Entry 6BY2 (X-ray diffraction, 2.35 A resolution); this record covers chains A and B of the 3 polymer chains in the assembly.

Chain A:
Molecule: Antibody Heavy Chain
Organism: Mus musculus
Notes: antibody fragment or engineered binder
Amino-acid sequence (219 residues; numbered 1 to 219; the number before each row is that of its first residue):
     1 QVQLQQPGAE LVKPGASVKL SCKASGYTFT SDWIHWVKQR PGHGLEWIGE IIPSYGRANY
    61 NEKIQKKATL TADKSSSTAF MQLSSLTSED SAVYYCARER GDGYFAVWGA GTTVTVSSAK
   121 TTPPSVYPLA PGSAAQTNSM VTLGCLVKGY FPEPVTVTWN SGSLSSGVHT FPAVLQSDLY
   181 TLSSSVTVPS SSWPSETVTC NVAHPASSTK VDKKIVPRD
Cystine bridges: C22-C96, C145-C200

Chain B:
Molecule: Antibody Light Chain
Organism: Mus musculus
Notes: antibody fragment or engineered binder
Amino-acid sequence (212 residues; row label = number of the first residue in the row):
     1 DILLTQSPAI LSVSPGERVS FSCRASQSIG TDIHWYQQRT NGSPRLLIKY ASESISGIPS
    61 RFSGSGSGTD FTLSINSVES EDIANYYCQQ SNRWPFTFGS GTKLEIKRAD AAPTVSIFPP
   121 SSEQLTSGGA SVVCFLNNFY PKDINVKWKI DGSERQNGVL NSWTDQDSKD STYSMSSTLT
   181 LTKDEYERHN SYTCEATHKT STSPIVKSFN RN
Cystine bridges: C23-C88, C134-C194

How chain A and chain B interact:
Pairs across the interface (69; chain A residue first):
  H35(A) - F96(B)
  Q39(A) - Q38(B)  hydrogen bond
  Q39(A) - Y87(B)
  H43(A) - Y87(B)
  G44(A) - Y87(B)
  L45(A) - Y87(B)  hydrophobic
  L45(A) - F98(B)
  W47(A) - W94(B)  hydrophobic
  W47(A) - P95(B)  hydrophobic
  W47(A) - F96(B)
  E50(A) - W94(B)  hydrogen bond
  N59(A) - W94(B)
  Y60(A) - W94(B)
  Y95(A) - Q38(B)  hydrogen bond
  Y95(A) - G42(B)  hydrogen bond (side chain-backbone)
  Y95(A) - S43(B)
  D102(A) - Y50(B)  hydrogen bond (backbone-side chain)
  D102(A) - S91(B)
  G103(A) - H34(B)  hydrogen bond (backbone-side chain)
  G103(A) - Q89(B)  hydrogen bond (backbone-side chain)
  G103(A) - S91(B)  hydrogen bond (backbone-side chain)
  G103(A) - F96(B)
  Y104(A) - H34(B)
  Y104(A) - Y36(B)
  Y104(A) - L46(B)  hydrophobic
  Y104(A) - K49(B)
  Y104(A) - Q89(B)
  F105(A) - Y36(B)  hydrogen bond (backbone-side chain)
  F105(A) - L46(B)
  F105(A) - F98(B)  hydrophobic
  W108(A) - Y36(B)
  W108(A) - P44(B)  hydrogen bond (side chain-backbone)
  W108(A) - F98(B)  hydrophobic
  G109(A) - S43(B)  hydrogen bond (backbone-side chain)
  A110(A) - S43(B)
  Y127(A) - S121(B)
  Y127(A) - Q124(B)
  Y127(A) - S127(B)
  P128(A) - S121(B)
  P128(A) - E123(B)
  L129(A) - F118(B)
  L129(A) - V133(B)  hydrophobic
  A130(A) - F118(B)
  A130(A) - P119(B)
  T142(A) - S116(B)  hydrogen bond
  T142(A) - F118(B)
  L146(A) - S131(B)
  K148(A) - T180(B)
  V168(A) - K169(B)
  H169(A) - N137(B)
  H169(A) - N138(B)  hydrogen bond
  H169(A) - D167(B)  salt bridge
  H169(A) - S174(B)
  F171(A) - F135(B)  hydrophobic
  F171(A) - N137(B)
  F171(A) - S162(B)
  F171(A) - T164(B)
  F171(A) - S174(B)
  F171(A) - M175(B)
  F171(A) - S176(B)
  P172(A) - S162(B)  hydrogen bond (backbone-side chain)
  P172(A) - W163(B)
  V174(A) - L160(B)  hydrophobic
  Q176(A) - L160(B)
  S183(A) - F135(B)
  S185(A) - F135(B)
  S185(A) - N137(B)  hydrogen bond
  K213(A) - E123(B)  salt bridge
  R218(A) - P120(B)  hydrogen bond (side chain-backbone)
Also at the interface, not in a pair above, chain A (43 interface residues in all): V37, E99, A106, P131, G132, L143, G144, T170, S184

Overview:
43 residues of chain A and 39 residues of chain B are in contact, with 16 hydrogen bonds and 2 salt bridges.
Polar contacts include H169(A)-D167(B), K213(A)-E123(B) and Q39(A)-Q38(B).
Here chain A is Antibody Heavy Chain and chain B is Antibody Light Chain, both from Mus musculus. Entry 6BY2
(Closed and deep-inactivated conformation of KcsA-T75A mutant) was determined by X-ray diffraction together
with 6BY3 from the same study.
